PDB entry 6EU1 | electron microscopy, 3.40 A resolution | chains A and S of the 19 polymer chains in the assembly

Chain A:
Name: DNA-directed RNA polymerase III subunit RPC1
Source organism: Saccharomyces cerevisiae (strain ATCC 204508 / S288c)
Notes: EC 2.7.7.6
UniProt: P04051 (RPC1_YEAST); residues 1-1460 here = UniProt positions 1-1460
Sequence (1460 residues; row label = number of the first residue in the row):
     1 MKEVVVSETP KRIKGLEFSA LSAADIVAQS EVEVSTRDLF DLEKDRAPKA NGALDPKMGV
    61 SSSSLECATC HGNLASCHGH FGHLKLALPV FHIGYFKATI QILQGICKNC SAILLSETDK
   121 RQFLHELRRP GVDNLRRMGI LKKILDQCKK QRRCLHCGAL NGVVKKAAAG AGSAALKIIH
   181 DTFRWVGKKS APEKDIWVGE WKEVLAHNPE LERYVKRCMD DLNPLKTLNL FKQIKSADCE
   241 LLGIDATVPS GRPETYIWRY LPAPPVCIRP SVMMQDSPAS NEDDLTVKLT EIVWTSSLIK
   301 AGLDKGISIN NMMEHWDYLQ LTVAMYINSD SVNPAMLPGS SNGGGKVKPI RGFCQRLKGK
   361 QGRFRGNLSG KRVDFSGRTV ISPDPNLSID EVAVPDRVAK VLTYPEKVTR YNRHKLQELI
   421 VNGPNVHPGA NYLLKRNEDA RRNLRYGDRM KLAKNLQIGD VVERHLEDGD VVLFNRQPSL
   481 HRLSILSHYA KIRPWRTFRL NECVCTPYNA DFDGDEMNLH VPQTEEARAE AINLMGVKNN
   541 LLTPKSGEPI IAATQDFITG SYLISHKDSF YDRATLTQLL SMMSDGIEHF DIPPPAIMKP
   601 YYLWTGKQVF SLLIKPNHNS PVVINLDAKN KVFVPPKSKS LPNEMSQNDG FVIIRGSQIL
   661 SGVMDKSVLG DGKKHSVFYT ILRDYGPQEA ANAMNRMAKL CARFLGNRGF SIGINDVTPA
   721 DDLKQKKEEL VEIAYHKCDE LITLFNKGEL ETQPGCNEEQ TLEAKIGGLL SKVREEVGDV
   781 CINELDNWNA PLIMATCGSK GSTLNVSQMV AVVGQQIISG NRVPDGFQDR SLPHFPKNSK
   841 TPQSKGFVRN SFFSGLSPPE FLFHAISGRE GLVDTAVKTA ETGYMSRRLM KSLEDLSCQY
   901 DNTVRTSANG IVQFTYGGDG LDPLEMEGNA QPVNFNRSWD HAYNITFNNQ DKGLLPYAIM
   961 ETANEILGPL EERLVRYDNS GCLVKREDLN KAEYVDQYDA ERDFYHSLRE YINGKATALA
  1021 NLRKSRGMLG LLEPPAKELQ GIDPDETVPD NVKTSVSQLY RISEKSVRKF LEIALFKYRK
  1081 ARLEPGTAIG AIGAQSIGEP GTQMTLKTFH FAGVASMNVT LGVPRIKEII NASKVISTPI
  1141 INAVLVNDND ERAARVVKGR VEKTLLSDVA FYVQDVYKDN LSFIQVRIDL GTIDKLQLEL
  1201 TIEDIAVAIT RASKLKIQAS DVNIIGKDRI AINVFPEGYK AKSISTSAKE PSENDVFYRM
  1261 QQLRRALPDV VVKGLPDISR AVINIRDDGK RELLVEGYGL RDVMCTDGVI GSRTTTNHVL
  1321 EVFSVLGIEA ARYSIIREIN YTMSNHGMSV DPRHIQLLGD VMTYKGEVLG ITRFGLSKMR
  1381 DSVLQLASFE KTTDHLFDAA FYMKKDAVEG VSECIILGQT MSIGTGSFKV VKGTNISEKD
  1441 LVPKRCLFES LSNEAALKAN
Not modelled in the structure: 1, 170-174, 335-343, 1111-1114, 1453-1460
Swiss-Prot annotation at these positions:
  - region: Pro-858 to Glu-870 (Bridging helix)
  - binding site (Zn(2+)): Cys-67, Cys-70, Cys-77, His-80, Cys-107, Cys-110, Cys-154
  - binding site (Mg(2+)): Asp-511, Asp-513, Asp-515
  - mutagenesis: Thr-506 (T506I: Temperature-sensitive), Asn-509 (N509Y: Temperature-sensitive), Asn-518 (N518Q: Temperature-sensitive)
Metal / ion sites: Zn2+ site 1 near Cys-77 (its only coordinating residue here); Zn2+ site 2 near Cys-107 (its only coordinating residue here); Mg2+: Asp-511, Asp-515

Chain S:
Molecule: Template
Sequence (70 nucleotides; numbered 1 to 70; the number before each row is that of its first residue):
     1 CGAAGGGTTA CTTCGCGAAC ACATAGTTGC GAAAAAAACA TTTTTTTATA GTAGCCGAAA
    61 ATAGTGGACG
Not modelled in the structure: 25-70

Chain A / chain S interface:
Residue-residue contacts (23):
  Lys-150(A) / DG7(S)  salt bridge to the phosphate
  Arg-152(A) / DG6(S)  salt bridge to the phosphate
  Lys-188(A) / DA4(S)  salt bridge to the phosphate
  Lys-188(A) / DG5(S)  phosphate contact
  Lys-358(A) / DG17(S)  salt bridge to the phosphate
  Lys-360(A) / DA18(S)  salt bridge to the phosphate
  Lys-360(A) / DA19(S)  salt bridge to the phosphate
  Lys-360(A) / DC20(S)  salt bridge to the phosphate
  Arg-365(A) / DC20(S)  salt bridge to the phosphate
  Arg-372(A) / DC22(S)  salt bridge to the phosphate
  Arg-378(A) / DC22(S)  salt bridge to the phosphate
  Gln-477(A) / DC20(S)  base contact
  Gln-477(A) / DA21(S)  sugar contact
  Pro-478(A) / DC20(S)  base contact
  Thr-879(A) / DA19(S)  hydrogen bond to the base
  Ala-880(A) / DA19(S)  phosphate contact
  Tyr-884(A) / DG17(S)  phosphate contact
  Tyr-884(A) / DA18(S)  sugar contact
  Tyr-884(A) / DA19(S)  sugar contact
  Arg-1373(A) / DC16(S)  hydrogen bond to the phosphate
  Arg-1373(A) / DG17(S)  salt bridge to the phosphate
  Glu-1390(A) / DG17(S)  phosphate contact
  Lys-1391(A) / DG17(S)  hydrogen bond to the phosphate
Interface residues without a listed pair, chain A (20 interface residues in all): Trp-185, Val-186, Lys-189, Gly-883

Summary:
20 residues of chain A and 11 residues of chain S are in contact; the contacts include 3 hydrogen bonds and 11
salt bridges. Polar pairs include Thr-879(A)/DA19(S), Arg-1373(A)/DC16(S) and Lys-1391(A)/DG17(S).
Here chain A is DNA-directed RNA polymerase III subunit RPC1 (Saccharomyces cerevisiae (strain ATCC 204508 /
S288c)) and chain S is Template. Entry 6EU1 (RNA Polymerase III - open DNA complex (OC-POL3)) was determined
by electron microscopy (same publication as 6EU0, 6EU2 and 6EU3).
